8EOS - chains D and N of the 9 polymer chains in the assembly; structure by electron microscopy, 3.10 A resolution.

Chain D:
Protein: DNA-directed RNA polymerase subunit beta'
From: Mycobacterium tuberculosis H37Rv
Notes: EC 2.7.7.6
UniProt: P9WGY7 (RPOC_MYCTU); numbering as in UniProt (aligned over 1-1316)
Chain sequence (1316 residues; each row starts with the number of its first residue):
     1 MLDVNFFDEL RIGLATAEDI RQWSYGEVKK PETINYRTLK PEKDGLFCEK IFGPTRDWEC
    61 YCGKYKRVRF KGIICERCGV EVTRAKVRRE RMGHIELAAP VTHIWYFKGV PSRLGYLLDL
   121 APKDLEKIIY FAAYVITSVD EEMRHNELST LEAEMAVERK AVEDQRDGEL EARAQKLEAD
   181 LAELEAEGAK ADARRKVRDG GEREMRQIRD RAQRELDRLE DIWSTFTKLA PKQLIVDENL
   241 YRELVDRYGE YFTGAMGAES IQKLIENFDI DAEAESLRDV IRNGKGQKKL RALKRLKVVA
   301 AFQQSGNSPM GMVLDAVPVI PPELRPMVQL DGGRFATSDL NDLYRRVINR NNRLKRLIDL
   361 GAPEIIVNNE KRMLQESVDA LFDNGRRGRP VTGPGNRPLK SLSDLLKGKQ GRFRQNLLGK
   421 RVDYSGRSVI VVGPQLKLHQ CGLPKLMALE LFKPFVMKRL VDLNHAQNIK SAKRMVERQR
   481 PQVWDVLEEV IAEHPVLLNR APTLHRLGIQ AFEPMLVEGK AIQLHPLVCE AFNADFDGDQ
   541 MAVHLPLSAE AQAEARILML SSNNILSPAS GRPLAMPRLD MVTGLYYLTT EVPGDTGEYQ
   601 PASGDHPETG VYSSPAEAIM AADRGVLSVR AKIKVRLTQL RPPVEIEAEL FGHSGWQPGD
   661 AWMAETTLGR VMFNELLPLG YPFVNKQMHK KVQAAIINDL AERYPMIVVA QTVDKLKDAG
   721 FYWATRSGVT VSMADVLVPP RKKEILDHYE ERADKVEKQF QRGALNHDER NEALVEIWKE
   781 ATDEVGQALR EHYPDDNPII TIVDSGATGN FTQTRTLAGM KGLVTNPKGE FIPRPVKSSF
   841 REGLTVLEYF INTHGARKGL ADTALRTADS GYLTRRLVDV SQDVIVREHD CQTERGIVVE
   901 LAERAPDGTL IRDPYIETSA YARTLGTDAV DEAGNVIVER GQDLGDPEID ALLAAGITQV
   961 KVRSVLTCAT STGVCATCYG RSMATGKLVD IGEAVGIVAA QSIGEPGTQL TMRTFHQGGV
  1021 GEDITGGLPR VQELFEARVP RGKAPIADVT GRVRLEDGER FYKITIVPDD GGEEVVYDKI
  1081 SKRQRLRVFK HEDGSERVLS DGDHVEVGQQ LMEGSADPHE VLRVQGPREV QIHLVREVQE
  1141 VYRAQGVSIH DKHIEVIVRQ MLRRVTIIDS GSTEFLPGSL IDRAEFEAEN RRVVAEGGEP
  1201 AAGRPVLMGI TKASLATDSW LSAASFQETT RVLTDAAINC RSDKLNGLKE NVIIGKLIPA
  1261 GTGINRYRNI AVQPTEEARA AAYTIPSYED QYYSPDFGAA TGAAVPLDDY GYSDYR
Not modelled in the structure: 1, 1018-1022, 1283-1316
Bound ions: Zn2+ site 1: Cys60, Cys62, Cys75, Cys78; Mg2+ site 1: Asp535 (together with CMPcPP); Mg2+ site 2: Asp535, Asp539 (shared with 1 residue of chain R); Zn2+ site 2: Cys891, Cys968, Cys975, Cys978
Small-molecule neighbours: CMPcPP: Arg500, Pro502, Asn533, Asp535, Gln1009, Met1012, Arg1013, His1016
Swiss-Prot annotation at these positions:
  - binding site (Zn(2+)): Cys60, Cys62, Cys75, Cys78, Cys891, Cys968, Cys975, Cys978
  - binding site (Mg(2+)): Asp535, Asp537, Asp539

Chain N:
Molecule: 40-nt DNA strand
Sequence (40 nucleotides; row label = number of the first residue in the row):
     1 GGGCGCATGC TGCTCATCAA AGCCATGACG GCGACTGCCG
Not modelled in the structure: 1-2, 24-25

How chain D and chain N interact:
Contacting residue pairs - 14 pairs, chain D then chain N:
  Arg37(D) - DT14(N)  salt bridge to the phosphate
  Pro122(D) - DT36(N)  phosphate contact
  Lys123(D) - DT36(N)  salt bridge to the phosphate
  Lys294(D) - DA34(N)  phosphate contact
  Arg345(D) - DT17(N)  base contact
  Arg346(D) - DT17(N)  phosphate contact
  Arg346(D) - DC18(N)  salt bridge to the phosphate
  Arg350(D) - DC18(N)  salt bridge to the phosphate
  Arg372(D) - DC18(N)  base contact
  Met373(D) - DC18(N)  hydrogen bond to the base
  Arg389(D) - DA20(N)  base contact
  Arg1038(D) - DG31(N)  phosphate contact
  Arg1038(D) - DC32(N)  salt bridge to the phosphate
  Arg1041(D) - DG31(N)  salt bridge to the phosphate
Other interface residues (no listed pair), chain D (14 interface residues in all): Val110, Asn349
Other interface residues (no listed pair), chain N (9 interface residues in all): DC35

Overview:
The interface between chain D and chain N involves 14 residues on one side and 9 on the other; the contacts
include 1 hydrogen bond and 6 salt bridges. Polar pairs include Met373(D)-DC18(N), Arg37(D)-DT14(N) and
Lys123(D)-DT36(N). Chain D binds CMPcPP.
Here chain D is DNA-directed RNA polymerase subunit beta' (Mycobacterium tuberculosis H37Rv) and chain N is a
40-nt DNA strand. Entry 8EOS (M. tuberculosis RNAP elongation complex with NusG and CMPCPP) was determined by
electron microscopy, deposited together with 8EHQ, 8EJ3, 8EOE, 8EOF, 8EOT and 8EXY.
